8DLZ - chains C and H of the 4 polymer chains in the assembly; structure by electron microscopy, 2.57 A resolution.

[Chain C]
Molecule: Spike glycoprotein
Source organism: Severe acute respiratory syndrome coronavirus 2
UniProt: P0DTC2 (SPIKE_SARS2); numbering as in UniProt (aligned over 1-1208)
Sequence (1288 residues; each row starts with the number of its first residue):
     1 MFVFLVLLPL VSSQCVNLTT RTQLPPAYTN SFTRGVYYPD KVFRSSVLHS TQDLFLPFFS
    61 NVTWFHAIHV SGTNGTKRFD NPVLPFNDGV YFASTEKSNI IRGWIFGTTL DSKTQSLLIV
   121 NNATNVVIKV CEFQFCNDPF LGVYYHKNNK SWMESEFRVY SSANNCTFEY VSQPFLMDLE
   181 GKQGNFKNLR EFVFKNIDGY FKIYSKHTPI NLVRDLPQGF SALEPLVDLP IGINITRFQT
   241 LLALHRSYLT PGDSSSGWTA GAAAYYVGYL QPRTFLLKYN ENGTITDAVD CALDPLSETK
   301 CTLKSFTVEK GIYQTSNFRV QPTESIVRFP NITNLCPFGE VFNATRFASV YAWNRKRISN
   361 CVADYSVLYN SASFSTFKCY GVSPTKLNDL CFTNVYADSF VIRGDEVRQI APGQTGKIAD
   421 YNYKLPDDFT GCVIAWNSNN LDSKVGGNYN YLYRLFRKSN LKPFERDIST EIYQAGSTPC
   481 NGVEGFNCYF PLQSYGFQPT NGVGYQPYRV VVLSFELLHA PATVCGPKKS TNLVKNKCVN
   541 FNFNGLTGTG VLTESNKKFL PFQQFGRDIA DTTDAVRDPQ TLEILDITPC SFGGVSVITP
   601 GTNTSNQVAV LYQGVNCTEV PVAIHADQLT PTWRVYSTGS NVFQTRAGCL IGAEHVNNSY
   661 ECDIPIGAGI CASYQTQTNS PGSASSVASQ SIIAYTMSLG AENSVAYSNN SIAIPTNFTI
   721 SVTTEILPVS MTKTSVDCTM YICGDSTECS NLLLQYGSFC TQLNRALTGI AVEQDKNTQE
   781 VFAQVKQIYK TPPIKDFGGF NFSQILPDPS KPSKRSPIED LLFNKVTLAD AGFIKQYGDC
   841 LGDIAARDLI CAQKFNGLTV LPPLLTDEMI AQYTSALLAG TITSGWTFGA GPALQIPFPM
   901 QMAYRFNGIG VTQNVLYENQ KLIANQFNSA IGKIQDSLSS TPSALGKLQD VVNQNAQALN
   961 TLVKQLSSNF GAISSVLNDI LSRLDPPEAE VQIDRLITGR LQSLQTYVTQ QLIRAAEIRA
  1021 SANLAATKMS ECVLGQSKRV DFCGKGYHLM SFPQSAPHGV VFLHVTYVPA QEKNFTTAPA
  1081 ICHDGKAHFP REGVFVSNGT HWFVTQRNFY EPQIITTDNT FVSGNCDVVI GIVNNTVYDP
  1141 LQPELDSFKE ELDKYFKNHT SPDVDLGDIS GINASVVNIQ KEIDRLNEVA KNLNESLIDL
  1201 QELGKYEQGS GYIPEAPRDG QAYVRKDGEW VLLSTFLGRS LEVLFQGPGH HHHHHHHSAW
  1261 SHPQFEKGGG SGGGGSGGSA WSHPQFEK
Not modelled in the structure: 1-13, 70-76, 146-152, 177-184, 248-256, 621-640, 676-690, 828-855, 1148-1288
Disulfides: Cys15-Cys136, Cys131-Cys166, Cys291-Cys301, Cys336-Cys361, Cys379-Cys432, Cys391-Cys525, Cys480-Cys488, Cys538-Cys590, Cys617-Cys649, Cys662-Cys671, Cys738-Cys760, Cys743-Cys749, Cys1032-Cys1043, Cys1082-Cys1126
Glycans and other covalent adducts: N-acetylglucosamine (NAG) linked to Asn17, Asn61, Asn122, Asn165, Asn234, Asn282, Asn331, Asn343, Asn709, Asn717, Asn801, Asn1074, Asn1098, Asn1134
Sequence notes: engineered mutation Gly614 (Asp in P0DTC2); conflict Gly682 (Arg in P0DTC2), Ser683 (Arg in P0DTC2), Ser685 (Arg in P0DTC2), Pro817 (Phe in P0DTC2), Pro892 (Ala in P0DTC2), Pro899 (Ala in P0DTC2), Pro942 (Ala in P0DTC2), Pro986 (Lys in P0DTC2), Pro987 (Val in P0DTC2); expression tag (1209-1288)
Swiss-Prot annotation at these positions:
  - region: Asn280 to Cys301 (Putative superantigen), Arg403 to Asp405 (Integrin-binding motif), Asn448 to Phe456 (Immunodominant HLA epitope recognized by the CD8+), Pro681, Ala684 (Putative superantigen), Ser816 to Tyr837 (Fusion peptide 1), Lys835 to Phe855 (Fusion peptide 2), Asp1163 to Glu1202 (Heptad repeat 2)
  - site: Arg815, Ser816 (Cleavage)
  - glycosylation: Asn17 (N-linked (GlcNAc...) (complex) asparagine), Asn61 (N-linked (GlcNAc...) (hybrid) asparagine), Asn74 (N-linked (GlcNAc...) (complex) asparagine), Asn122 (N-linked (GlcNAc...) (hybrid) asparagine), Asn149 (N-linked (GlcNAc...) (complex) asparagine), Asn165 (N-linked (GlcNAc...) (complex) asparagine), Asn234 (N-linked (GlcNAc...) (high mannose) asparagine), Asn282 (N-linked (GlcNAc...) (complex) asparagine), Thr323 (O-linked (GalNAc) threonine), Ser325 (O-linked (HexNAc...) serine), Asn331 (N-linked (GlcNAc...) (complex) asparagine), Asn343 (N-linked (GlcNAc...) (complex) asparagine), Asn603 (N-linked (GlcNAc...) (hybrid) asparagine), Asn616 (N-linked (GlcNAc...) (complex) asparagine), Asn657 (N-linked (GlcNAc...) (complex) asparagine), Thr676 (O-linked (GlcNAc...) threonine), Thr678 (O-linked (GlcNAc...) threonine), Asn709 (N-linked (GlcNAc...) (high mannose) asparagine), Asn717 (N-linked (GlcNAc...) (hybrid) asparagine), Asn801 (N-linked (GlcNAc...) (hybrid) asparagine) and 6 more in UniProt
  - natural variant: Leu5 (L5F: In strain: Iota/B.1.526), Ser13 (S13I: In strain: Epsilon/B.1.427/B.1.429), Leu18 (L18F: In strain: Beta/B.1.351, Gamma/P.1 and 1 more), Thr19 (T19I: In strain: Omicron/BQ.1.1, Omicron/XBB.1.5 and 1 more; T19R: In strain: Delta/B.1.617.2, Omicron/BA.2 and 4 more), Thr20 (T20N: In strain: Gamma/P.1), Leu24 to Ala27 (sequence variant, change not given here; In strain: Omicron/BA.2, Omicron/BA.2.12.1 and 6 more), Pro26 (P26S: In strain: Gamma/P.1), Gln52 (Q52H: In strain: Omicron/EG.5.1), Ala67 (A67V: In strain: Eta/B.1.525, Omicron/BA.1), His69 to Val70 (deletion: In strain: Alpha/B.1.1.7, Eta/B.1.525 and 5 more), Gly75 (G75V: In strain: Lambda/C.37), Thr76 (T76I: In strain: Lambda/C.37), 82 further natural variant entries in UniProt
  - mutagenesis: His69 to Val70 (Increased incorporation of cleaved spike into virions), Asn121 (N121Q: Partial loss of biliverdin affinity), Arg190 (R190K: Partial loss of biliverdin affinity), Asn234 (N234Q: Increased resistance to neutralizing antibodies), Asn331 (N331Q: Reduced viral infectivity), Asn343 (N343Q: Reduced viral infectivity), Leu452 (L452R: Increased resistance to neutralizing antibodies. Decreases HLA binding to NF9 epitope. Increased binding affinity to human ACE2), Tyr453 (Y453F: Decreased HLA binding to NF9 epitope. Increased binding affinity to human ACE2), Ala475 (A475V: Increased resistance to neutralizing antibodies), Val483 (V483A: Increased resistance to neutralizing antibodies), Glu484 (E484D: Increased replication in human TMEM106B overexpressing cells), Phe490 (F490L: Increased resistance to neutralizing antibodies and human covalescent sera neutralization), 11 further mutagenesis entries in UniProt

[Chain H]
Molecule: VH ab6
Source organism: Homo sapiens
Sequence (119 residues; numbered 1 to 119; the number before each row is that of its first residue):
     1 EVQLVESGGG VVQPGRSLRL SCAASGFTFS SYAMHWVRQA PGKGLEWIGN IYHDGSTFYN
    61 PSLKSLVTIS RDDSTNTLYL QMNSLRAEDT AIYYCARVWL YGSGYMDVWG KGTLVTVSS
Disulfides: Cys22-Cys95

[Interface between chain C and chain H]
Contacting residue pairs - 38 pairs, chain C then chain H:
  Lys444(C) - Asp54(H)
  Gly447(C) - Asp54(H)
  Asn448(C) - Asp54(H)
  Tyr449(C) - Tyr52(H)  hydrophobic
  Tyr449(C) - Asp54(H)
  Tyr449(C) - Ser56(H)
  Tyr449(C) - Phe58(H)
  Tyr449(C) - Leu100(H)
  Asn450(C) - Asp54(H)
  Asn450(C) - Ser56(H)  hydrogen bond
  Asn450(C) - Phe58(H)
  Leu452(C) - Tyr52(H)
  Leu452(C) - Phe58(H)  hydrophobic
  Leu455(C) - Ser103(H)
  Leu455(C) - Gly104(H)
  Ile468(C) - Pro61(H)
  Thr470(C) - Trp47(H)
  Thr470(C) - Pro61(H)
  Ile472(C) - Met106(H)  hydrophobic
  Cys480(C) - Leu45(H)
  Gly482(C) - Leu45(H)
  Val483(C) - Tyr94(H)  hydrophobic
  Val483(C) - Trp109(H)  hydrophobic
  Asn487(C) - Tyr105(H)  hydrogen bond
  Asn487(C) - Asp107(H)
  Asn487(C) - Trp109(H)
  Cys488(C) - Met106(H)
  Tyr489(C) - Gly104(H)
  Tyr489(C) - Tyr105(H)
  Phe490(C) - His35(H)
  Phe490(C) - Trp47(H)
  Phe490(C) - Asn50(H)
  Phe490(C) - Gly104(H)  hydrogen bond (backbone-backbone)
  Phe490(C) - Met106(H)  hydrophobic
  Gln493(C) - Trp99(H)
  Gln493(C) - Leu100(H)  hydrogen bond (side chain-backbone)
  Gln493(C) - Gly102(H)  hydrogen bond (side chain-backbone)
  Ser494(C) - Tyr52(H)
Other interface residues (no listed pair), chain C (21 interface residues in all): Leu492, Gln498
Other interface residues (no listed pair), chain H (23 interface residues in all): His53, Asn60, Tyr101, Gly110

[In short]
The interface between chain C and chain H involves 21 residues on one side and 23 on the other, with 5
hydrogen bonds. Polar pairs include Asn450(C)-Ser56(H), Asn487(C)-Tyr105(H) and Gln493(C)-Leu100(H).
N-acetylglucosamine is covalently linked to Asn17(C), Asn61(C), Asn122(C), Asn165(C), Asn234(C) and Asn282(C)
and 8 more.
Chain C is Spike glycoprotein (Severe acute respiratory syndrome coronavirus 2) and chain H is VH ab6 (Homo
sapiens); the structure, Cryo-EM structure of SARS-CoV-2 D614G spike protein in complex with VH ab6, was
determined by electron microscopy (same publication as 8DLJ, 8DLK, 8DLM, 8DLN, 8DLP, 8DLQ and 6 further
entries).
